PDB entry 2NO0 | X-ray diffraction, 1.80 A resolution | chains A and B

# Chain A (and B)
Name: Deoxycytidine kinase
Source organism: Homo sapiens
Notes: EC 2.7.1.74; chain B of this document is another copy of the same molecule, construct and numbering; everything in this record applies to it too
Reference sequence: P27707 (DCK_HUMAN); residue numbers follow UniProt; this construct covers 1-260
Amino-acid sequence (280 residues; row label = number of the first residue in the row; numbers below 1 keep their minus sign (Met-19 is residue -19)):
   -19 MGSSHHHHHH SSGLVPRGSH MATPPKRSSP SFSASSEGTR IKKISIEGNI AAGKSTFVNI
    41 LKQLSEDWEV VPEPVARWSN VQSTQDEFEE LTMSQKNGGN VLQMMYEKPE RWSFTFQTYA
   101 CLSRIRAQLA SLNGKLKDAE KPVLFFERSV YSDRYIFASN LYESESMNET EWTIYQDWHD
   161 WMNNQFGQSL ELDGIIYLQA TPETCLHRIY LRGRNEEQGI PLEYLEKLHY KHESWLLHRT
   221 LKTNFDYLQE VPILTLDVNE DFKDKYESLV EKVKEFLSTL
Unresolved in the structure: -19 to 18 (chain B: -19 to 19, 65-76, 117, 243-245)
Construct notes: cloning artifact (-19 to 0); engineered mutation Ser9 (Cys in P27707), Ser45 (Cys in P27707), Ser59 (Cys in P27707), Ser146 (Cys in P27707)
Swiss-Prot annotation at these positions:
  - active site: Glu127 (Proton acceptor)
  - binding site (ATP): Gly28 to Thr36, Arg188 to Arg192, Glu240 to Phe242
  - binding site (substrate): Glu53, Tyr86, Gln97, Arg128, Asp133, Glu197
  - modified residue: Ser11 (Phosphoserine), Ser15 (Phosphoserine), Thr72 (Phosphothreonine), Ser74 (Phosphoserine)
  - mutagenesis: Ser74 (S74A: 4.5-fold increase in Km), Ala100 (A100V: Strongly increased catalytic efficiency towards deoxycytidine; when associated with M-104 and A-133), Arg104 (R104L: Strongly increased catalytic efficiency towards deoxythymidine; when associated with A-133; R104M: Strongly increased catalytic efficiency towards deoxycytidine ...), Asp133 (D133A: Strongly increased catalytic efficiency towards deoxycytidine; when associated with V-100 and M-104. Strongly increased catalytic efficiency towards deoxythymidine; when associated with L-104)
Residues lining bound ligands:
  - ADP (adenosine-5'-diphosphate): Asn29, Ile30, Ala31, Ala32, Gly33, Lys34, Ser35, Thr36, Arg188, Leu191, Arg192, Val238, Glu240, Asp241, Phe242
  - gemcitabine (GEO): Ile30, Glu53, Val55, Trp58, Leu82, Met85, Tyr86, Phe96, Gln97, Ala100, Arg104, Arg128, Asp133, Phe137, Arg194, Glu197

# Chain A / chain B interface
Contacting residue pairs (61):
  Arg57(A) with Asp157(B), salt bridge
  Val61(A) with Thr153(B); Ile154(B), hydrophobic
  Gln62(A) with Thr153(B); Asp157(B)
  Ser63(A) with Thr153(B); Asp157(B)
  Thr64(A) with Asp160(B)
  Gly79(A) with Thr150(B)
  Val81(A) with Ile154(B), hydrophobic
  Met84(A) with Thr150(B)
  Glu90(A) with Arg91(B), hydrogen bond (backbone-side chain)
  Arg91(A) with Glu90(B), hydrogen bond (side chain-backbone); Arg91(B); Glu151(B), salt bridge
  Trp92(A) with Asn148(B); Glu151(B)
  Phe94(A) with Thr95(B); Thr98(B)
  Thr95(A) with Phe94(B); Ile154(B)
  Tyr99(A) with Ile154(B), hydrophobic; Asp157(B), hydrogen bond
  Leu102(A) with Trp158(B); Trp161(B), hydrophobic
  Ile105(A) with Trp161(B), hydrophobic
  Arg106(A) with Asp157(B), salt bridge; Trp161(B)
  Leu109(A) with Trp161(B), hydrophobic
  Asn148(A) with Trp92(B)
  Thr150(A) with Gly79(B); Met84(B)
  Glu151(A) with Arg91(B), salt bridge; Trp92(B)
  Thr153(A) with Val61(B); Gln62(B); Ser63(B)
  Ile154(A) with Val61(B), hydrophobic; Thr95(B); Tyr99(B), hydrophobic
  Gln156(A) with Ser63(B)
  Asp157(A) with Arg57(B), salt bridge; Gln62(B); Ser63(B), hydrogen bond (backbone-side chain); Thr64(B), hydrogen bond (side chain-backbone); Tyr99(B), hydrogen bond; Arg106(B), salt bridge
  Trp158(A) with Leu102(B); Trp158(B); Met162(B)
  Asp160(A) with Ser63(B)
  Trp161(A) with Leu102(B), hydrophobic; Ile105(B), hydrophobic; Arg106(B); Leu109(B), hydrophobic; Phe166(B), hydrophobic
  Met162(A) with Trp161(B), hydrophobic; Met162(B), hydrophobic
  Phe166(A) with Trp161(B), hydrophobic; Gln165(B); Phe166(B), hydrophobic
Other interface residues (no listed pair), chain A (32 interface residues in all): Thr98, Gln165
Other interface residues (no listed pair), chain B (32 interface residues in all): Val81, Gln156

# In short
Chain A and chain B each contribute 32 residues to their interface; the contacts include 6 hydrogen bonds and
6 salt bridges. Among the polar pairs are Arg57(A)-Asp157(B), Arg91(A)-Glu151(B) and Arg106(A)-Asp157(B).
Chain A binds ADP and gemcitabine.
Chain A and chain B are both Deoxycytidine kinase (Homo sapiens); the structure, C4S dCK variant of dCK in
complex with gemcitabine+ADP, was determined by X-ray diffraction, deposited together with 2NO1, 2NO6 and
2NO7.
